Entry 6EU1 (electron microscopy, 3.40 A resolution); this record covers chains B and S of the 19 polymer chains in the assembly.

# Chain B
Name: DNA-directed RNA polymerase III subunit RPC2
Organism: Saccharomyces cerevisiae (strain ATCC 204508 / S288c)
Notes: EC 2.7.7.6
UniProt: P22276 (RPC2_YEAST); residue numbers follow UniProt; this construct covers 1-1149
Chain sequence (1149 residues; each row starts with the number of its first residue):
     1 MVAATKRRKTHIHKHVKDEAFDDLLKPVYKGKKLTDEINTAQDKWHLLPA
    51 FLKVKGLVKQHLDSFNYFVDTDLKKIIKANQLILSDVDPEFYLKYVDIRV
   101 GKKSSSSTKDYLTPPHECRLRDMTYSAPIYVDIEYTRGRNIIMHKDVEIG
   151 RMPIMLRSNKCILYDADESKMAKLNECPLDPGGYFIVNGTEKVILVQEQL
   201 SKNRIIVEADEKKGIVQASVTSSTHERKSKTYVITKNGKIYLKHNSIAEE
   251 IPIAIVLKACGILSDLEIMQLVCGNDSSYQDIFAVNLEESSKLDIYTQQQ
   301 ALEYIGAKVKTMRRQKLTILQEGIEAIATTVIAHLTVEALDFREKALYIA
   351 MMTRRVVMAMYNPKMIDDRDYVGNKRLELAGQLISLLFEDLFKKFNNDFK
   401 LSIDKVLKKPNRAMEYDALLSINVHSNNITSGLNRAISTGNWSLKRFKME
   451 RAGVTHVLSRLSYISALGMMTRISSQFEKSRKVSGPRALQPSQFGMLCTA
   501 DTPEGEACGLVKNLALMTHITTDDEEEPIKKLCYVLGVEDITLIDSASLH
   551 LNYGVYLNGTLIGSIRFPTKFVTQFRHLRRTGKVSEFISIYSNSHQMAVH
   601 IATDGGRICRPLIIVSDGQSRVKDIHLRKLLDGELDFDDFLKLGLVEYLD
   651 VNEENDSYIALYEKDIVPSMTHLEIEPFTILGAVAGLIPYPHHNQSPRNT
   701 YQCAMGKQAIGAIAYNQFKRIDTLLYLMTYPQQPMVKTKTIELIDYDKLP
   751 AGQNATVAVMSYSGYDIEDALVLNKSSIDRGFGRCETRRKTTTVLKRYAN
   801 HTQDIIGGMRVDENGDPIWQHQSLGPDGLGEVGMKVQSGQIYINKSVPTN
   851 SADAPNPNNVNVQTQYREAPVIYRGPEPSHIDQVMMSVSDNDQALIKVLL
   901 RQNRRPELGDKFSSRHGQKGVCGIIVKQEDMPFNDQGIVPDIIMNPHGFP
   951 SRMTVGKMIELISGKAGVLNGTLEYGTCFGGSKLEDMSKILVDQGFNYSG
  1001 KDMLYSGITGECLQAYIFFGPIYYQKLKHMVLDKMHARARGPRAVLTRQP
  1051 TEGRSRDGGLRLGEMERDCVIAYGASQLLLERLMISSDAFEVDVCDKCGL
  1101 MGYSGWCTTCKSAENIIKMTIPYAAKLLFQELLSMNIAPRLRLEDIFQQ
Disordered / not traced: 1-35
Ion coordination: Zn2+ near Cys-1110 (its only coordinating residue here)
Curated features (UniProtKB/Swiss-Prot):
  - zinc finger: Cys-1095 to Cys-1110 (C4-type)
  - binding site (Zn(2+)): Cys-1095, Cys-1098, Cys-1107, Cys-1110

# Chain S
Molecule: Template
Sequence (70 nucleotides; numbered 1 to 70; the number before each row is that of its first residue):
     1 CGAAGGGTTACTTCGCGAACACATAGTTGCGAAAAAAACATTTTTTTATA
    51 GTAGCCGAAAATAGTGGACG
Disordered / not traced: 25-70

# Chain B / chain S interface
Pairs across the interface (6):
  Arg-481(B) / DA18(S)  hydrogen bond to the base
  Arg-1054(B) / DA23(S)  phosphate contact
  Leu-1060(B) / DC22(S)  phosphate contact
  Arg-1061(B) / DA21(S)  salt bridge to the phosphate
  Gly-1063(B) / DA21(S)  phosphate contact
  Met-1065(B) / DC20(S)  sugar contact
Other interface residues (no listed pair), chain B (8 interface residues in all): Lys-1034, Gly-1053

# Summary
The interface between chain B and chain S involves 8 residues on one side and 5 on the other; the contacts
include 1 hydrogen bond and 1 salt bridge. Polar contacts include Arg-481(B)/DA18(S) and Arg-1061(B)/DA21(S).
From UniProt: 4 Zn2+-binding residues on chain B.
Here chain B is DNA-directed RNA polymerase III subunit RPC2 (Saccharomyces cerevisiae (strain ATCC 204508 /
S288c)) and chain S is Template. Entry 6EU1 (RNA Polymerase III - open DNA complex (OC-POL3)) was determined
by electron microscopy (same publication as 6EU0, 6EU2 and 6EU3).
